PDB entry 9J4G | X-ray diffraction, 1.95 A resolution | chains A and B

== Chain A (and B) ==
Name: Serine hydroxymethyltransferase
From: Enterococcus faecium
Notes: EC 2.1.2.1; chain B of this document is another copy of the same molecule, construct and numbering; everything in this record applies to it too
UniProt: A0A133CK16 (A0A133CK16_ENTFC); residue numbers follow UniProt; this construct covers 2-414
Amino-acid sequence (417 residues; numbered -2 to 414; the number before each row is that of its first residue; numbers below 1 keep their minus sign (Gly-2 is residue -2)):
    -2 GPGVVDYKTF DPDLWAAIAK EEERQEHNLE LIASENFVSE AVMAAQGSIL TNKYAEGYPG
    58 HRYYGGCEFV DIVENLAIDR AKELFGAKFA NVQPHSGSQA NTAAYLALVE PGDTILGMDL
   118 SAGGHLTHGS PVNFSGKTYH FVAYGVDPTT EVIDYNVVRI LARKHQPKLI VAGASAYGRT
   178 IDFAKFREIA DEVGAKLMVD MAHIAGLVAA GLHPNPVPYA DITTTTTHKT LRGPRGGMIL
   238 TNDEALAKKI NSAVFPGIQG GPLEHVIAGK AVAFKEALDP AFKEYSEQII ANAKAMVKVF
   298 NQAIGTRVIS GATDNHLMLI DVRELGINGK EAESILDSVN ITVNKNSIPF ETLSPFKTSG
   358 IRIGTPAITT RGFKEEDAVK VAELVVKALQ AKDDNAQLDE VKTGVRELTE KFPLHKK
Unresolved in the structure: -2 to 1, 413-414 (chain B: -2 to 2, 413-414)
Construct notes: expression tag (-2 to 1)
Ligand contacts:
  - (+)-shin-2 (A1L3N), molecule 1: Glu53, Tyr60, Tyr61, Phe252, Pro253
  - (+)-shin-2 (A1L3N), molecule 2: Leu117, Gly120, Gly121, His122, Leu123, Ser127, Val129, Ser172, Ala173, Asn341, Lys342, Asn343, Ser344, Pro352, Phe353, Thr355, Arg359
  - pyridoxyl-serine-5-monophosphate (PLS; [3-hydroxy-2-methyl-5-phosphonooxymethyl-pyridin-4-ylmethyl]-serine), molecule 1: Ser31, Ser93, Gly94, Ser95, Asn98, His122, Thr124, His125, Ala171, Ser172, Asp197, Ala199, His200, Thr223, His225, Lys226, Arg359
  - pyridoxyl-serine-5-monophosphate (PLS), molecule 2: Tyr51, Glu53, Gly257, Gly258

== Chain A / chain B interface ==
Pairs across the interface (152):
  Tyr4(A) with Glu37(B); Ala38(B), hydrophobic; Ala41(B)
  Phe7(A) with Lys272(B), hydrogen bond (backbone-side chain); Asp276(B)
  Asp8(A) with Arg77(B), salt bridge; Lys272(B)
  Asp10(A) with Leu73(B); Arg77(B)
  Leu11(A) with Val70(B), hydrophobic; Leu73(B); Ala268(B), hydrophobic; Val269(B), hydrophobic
  Trp12(A) with Ala38(B); Ala41(B), hydrophobic; Ala42(B)
  Ala14(A) with Ile69(B), hydrophobic; Val70(B), hydrophobic
  Ile15(A) with Leu47(B), hydrophobic
  Lys17(A) with Phe66(B)
  Glu18(A) with Ile46(B); Leu47(B); Lys50(B)
  Glu19(A) with Ile46(B)
  Arg21(A) with Lys50(B); Gly63(B), hydrogen bond (side chain-backbone); Glu65(B), salt bridge
  Gln22(A) with Ile46(B), hydrogen bond (side chain-backbone); Asn49(B), hydrogen bond
  Glu27(A) with Lys50(B), salt bridge
  Ile29(A) with Lys50(B); Tyr61(B), hydrophobic; Gly62(B)
  Ser31(A) with Tyr51(B)
  Glu32(A) with Asn49(B); Lys50(B), salt bridge; Tyr51(B), hydrogen bond (side chain-backbone)
  Asn33(A) with Asn49(B)
  Phe34(A) with Asn49(B)
  Val35(A) with Thr48(B); Asn49(B), hydrogen bond (backbone-side chain)
  Glu37(A) with Tyr4(B)
  Ala38(A) with Tyr4(B), hydrophobic; Trp12(B)
  Met40(A) with Gly44(B); Ser45(B); Ile46(B), hydrophobic
  Ala41(A) with Tyr4(B); Trp12(B), hydrophobic
  Ala42(A) with Trp12(B)
  Gln43(A) with Gln43(B); Thr48(B), hydrogen bond; His262(B), hydrogen bond
  Gly44(A) with Met40(B); Gly44(B)
  Ser45(A) with Met40(B)
  Ile46(A) with Glu18(B); Glu19(B); Gln22(B), hydrogen bond (backbone-side chain); Met40(B), hydrophobic
  Leu47(A) with Ile15(B), hydrophobic; Glu18(B)
  Thr48(A) with Val35(B); Gln43(B), hydrogen bond; Arg232(B), hydrogen bond (backbone-side chain)
  Asn49(A) with Gln22(B), hydrogen bond; Glu32(B); Asn33(B); Phe34(B); Val35(B), hydrogen bond (side chain-backbone)
  Lys50(A) with Arg21(B); Glu27(B), salt bridge; Ile29(B); Glu32(B), salt bridge; Arg232(B)
  Tyr51(A) with Ser31(B); Glu32(B), hydrogen bond (backbone-side chain); His225(B), hydrogen bond; Lys226(B), hydrogen bond; Arg232(B)
  Tyr60(A) with Lys342(B); Phe353(B)
  Tyr61(A) with Glu330(B); Asn341(B)
  Gly62(A) with Glu330(B)
  Gly63(A) with Arg21(B), hydrogen bond (backbone-side chain)
  Phe66(A) with Ala14(B); Lys17(B); Glu18(B); Arg21(B)
  Ile69(A) with Ala14(B), hydrophobic
  Val70(A) with Ala14(B), hydrophobic
  Leu73(A) with Leu11(B), hydrophobic
  Arg77(A) with Asp8(B), salt bridge
  His92(A) with His92(B); Ser93(B); Gln96(B)
  Ser93(A) with His92(B)
  Ser95(A) with Ile255(B); Gln256(B); Gly257(B), hydrogen bond (side chain-backbone)
  Gln96(A) with His92(B); Gln96(B); Ile255(B), hydrogen bond (side chain-backbone)
  Leu123(A) with Pro253(B), hydrophobic
  Val129(A) with Pro253(B), hydrophobic; Gly254(B)
  Asn130(A) with Pro253(B), hydrogen bond (side chain-backbone); Gly254(B), hydrogen bond (side chain-backbone)
  Phe131(A) with Gly254(B), hydrogen bond (backbone-backbone)
  His225(A) with Tyr51(B), hydrogen bond
  Lys226(A) with Tyr51(B), hydrogen bond
  Arg232(A) with Thr48(B), hydrogen bond (side chain-backbone); Lys50(B), hydrogen bond (side chain-backbone); Tyr51(B); Pro259(B); Leu260(B); His262(B)
  Pro253(A) with Leu123(B), hydrophobic; Val129(B), hydrophobic; Asn130(B), hydrogen bond (backbone-side chain)
  Gly254(A) with Val129(B); Asn130(B), hydrogen bond (backbone-side chain); Phe131(B), hydrogen bond (backbone-backbone)
  Ile255(A) with Ser95(B); Gln96(B), hydrogen bond (backbone-side chain)
  Gln256(A) with Ser95(B)
  Gly257(A) with Ser95(B), hydrogen bond (backbone-side chain)
  Pro259(A) with Arg232(B)
  Leu260(A) with Arg232(B); Leu260(B), hydrophobic
  His262(A) with Gln43(B), hydrogen bond
  Ala265(A) with Leu11(B)
  Ala268(A) with Asp8(B); Leu11(B), hydrophobic
  Val269(A) with Asp8(B); Leu11(B), hydrophobic
  Lys272(A) with Phe7(B), hydrogen bond (side chain-backbone); Asp8(B)
  Glu273(A) with Phe7(B)
  Asp276(A) with Phe7(B)
  Glu330(A) with Tyr61(B); Gly62(B)
  Asp334(A) with Gly62(B); Gly63(B), hydrogen bond (side chain-backbone); Glu65(B)
  Thr339(A) with Gly62(B)
  Val340(A) with Gly62(B), hydrogen bond (backbone-backbone)
  Asn341(A) with Tyr60(B); Tyr61(B)
  Phe353(A) with Tyr60(B)
  Arg359(A) with Tyr61(B)
Also at the interface, not in a pair above, chain A (79 interface residues in all): Asp3, Val67, Pro231, Lys342
Also at the interface, not in a pair above, chain B (78 interface residues in all): Asp10, Arg59, Val67, Pro231, Ala265, Glu273, Thr339, Val340

== Summary ==
79 residues of chain A face 78 of chain B across their interface, with 35 hydrogen bonds and 7 salt bridges.
Polar contacts include Asp8(A)-Arg77(B), Arg21(A)-Glu65(B) and Glu27(A)-Lys50(B). Ligands of chain A:
pyridoxyl-serine-5-monophosphate and (+)-shin-2.
Chain A and chain B are both Serine hydroxymethyltransferase (Enterococcus faecium); the structure, Crystal
structure of SHMT from E. faecium with (+)-SHIN-2, was determined by X-ray diffraction together with 9J4H from
the same study.
